PDB entry 8AFD | X-ray diffraction, 1.63 A resolution | chain A

Chain A:
Name: GTPase KRas
Source organism: Homo sapiens
Notes: EC 3.6.5.2
Reference sequence: P01116 (RASK_HUMAN); numbering as in UniProt (aligned over 1-164)
Chain sequence (170 residues; each row starts with the number of its first residue; numbering starts at 0):
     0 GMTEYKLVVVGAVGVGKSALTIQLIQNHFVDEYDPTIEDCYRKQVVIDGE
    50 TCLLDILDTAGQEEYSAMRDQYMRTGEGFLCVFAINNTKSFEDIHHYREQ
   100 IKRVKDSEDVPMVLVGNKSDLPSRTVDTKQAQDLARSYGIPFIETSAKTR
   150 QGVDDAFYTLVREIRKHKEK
Unresolved in the structure: 167-169
Differences from the reference sequence: expression tag (0, 165-169); engineered mutation V12 (Gly in P01116), C39 (Ser in P01116), S118 (Cys in P01116), G151 (Arg in P01116), D153 (Glu in P01116)
Covalently attached groups: 1H-benzimidazol-2-ylmethanethiol (2XO) linked to C39
Ion coordination: Mg2+: S17 (together with GDP)
Small-molecule neighbours:
  - 1H-benzimidazol-2-ylmethanethiol (2XO): K5, L6, V7, D54, I55, L56, Y71, T74, G75
  - GDP (guanosine-5'-diphosphate): A11, V12, G13, V14, G15, K16, S17, A18, F28, V29, D30, Y32, N116, K117, D119, L120, S145, A146, K147
  - LXU ((4S)-4-[3-(4-aminophenyl)-1,2,4-oxadiazol-5-yl]-2-azanyl-4-methyl-6,7-dihydro-5H-1-benzothiophene-3-carbonitrile): V9, G60, Q61, E62, E63, Y64, R68, D69, M72, F78, H95, Y96, Q99, I100, R102, V103
Curated features (UniProtKB/Swiss-Prot):
  - motif: Y32 to D38, Y40 (Effector region)
  - binding site (GTP): G10, A11, G13 to A18, V29 to T35, A59, G60, N116, K117, D119
  - modified residue: M1 (N-acetylmethionine), T2 (N-acetylthreonine), K104 (N6-acetyllysine)
  - glycosylation: T35 (Microbial infection: O-linked (Glc) threonine)
  - natural variant: K5 (K5E: In NS3; K5N: In GASC), G10 (G10GG: In AML), V12 (G12V: In GASC; this construct carries the variant), G13 (G13D: In GASC, JMML and OES; G13R: In pylocytic astrocytoma), V14 (V14I: In NS3), L19 (L19F: In OES), Q22 (Q22E: In CFC2; Q22R: In NS3), P34 (P34L: In NS3; P34Q: In NS3; P34R: In CFC2), I36 (I36M: In NS3), T58 (T58I: In NS3), A59 (A59T: In GASC), G60 (G60R: In CFC2; G60S: In NS3), 5 further natural variant entries in UniProt
  - mutagenesis: D38 (D38A: Decreased interaction with MAPKAP1/SIN1), Y40 (Y40A: Decreased interaction with MAPKAP1/SIN1), Q61 (Q61L: Promotes GTP binding)
What the authors report for this chain:
  - binding site for LXU: V9, M72, F78, H95, I100, V103

Summary:
Bound to chain A: GDP and compound LXU. 1H-benzimidazol-2-ylmethanethiol is covalently linked to C39. From
UniProt: 20 GTP-binding residues and 3 mutagenesis sites. From the paper: a binding site for LXU at V9, M72
and F78 among others.
Chain A is GTPase KRas (Homo sapiens); the structure, CRYSTAL STRUCTURE OF BIT-BLOCKED KRAS-G12V-S39C IN
COMPLEX WITH COMPOUND 20a, was determined by X-ray diffraction together with 7U8H, 8AFB and 8AFC from the same
study.
